PDB entry 2WA8 | X-ray diffraction, 2.15 A resolution | chains A and B

Chain A:
Name: ATP-dependent clp protease adapter protein clps
From: Escherichia coli
UniProtKB: P0A8Q6 (CLPS_ECOLI); numbering as in UniProt (aligned over 1-106)
Amino-acid sequence (107 residues; numbered 1 to 107; the number before each row is that of its first residue):
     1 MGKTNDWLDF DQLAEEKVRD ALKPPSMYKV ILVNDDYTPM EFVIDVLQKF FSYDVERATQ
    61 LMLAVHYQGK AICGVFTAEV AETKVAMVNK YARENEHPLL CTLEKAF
Not modelled in the structure: 1-18, 107
From the paper describing this entry:
  - contacts within the chain: D35-T38 (hydrogen bond)
  - specificity-determining residues: M40, M62

Chain B:
Name: N-end rule peptide
Amino-acid sequence (10 residues; each row starts with the number of its first residue):
     1 FRSKGEELFT

Interface between chain A and chain B:
Residue-residue contacts (22; chain A residue first):
  V33(A) - F1(B)
  N34(A) - F1(B)  hydrogen bond (side chain-backbone)
  D35(A) - F1(B)  hydrogen bond (backbone-backbone)
  D36(A) - R2(B)
  T38(A) - F1(B)
  T38(A) - R2(B)  hydrogen bond (backbone-backbone)
  P39(A) - R2(B)
  M40(A) - F1(B)  hydrophobic
  M40(A) - R2(B)  hydrogen bond (backbone-backbone)
  M40(A) - S3(B)
  E41(A) - E6(B)
  V43(A) - F1(B)  hydrophobic
  E56(A) - T10(B)
  T59(A) - L8(B)
  T59(A) - T10(B)
  Q60(A) - T10(B)
  M62(A) - L8(B)  hydrophobic
  L63(A) - L8(B)  hydrophobic
  L63(A) - T10(B)
  V65(A) - F1(B)  hydrophobic
  H66(A) - F1(B)  hydrogen bond (side chain-backbone)
  L99(A) - F1(B)  hydrophobic
Other interface residues (no listed pair), chain A (19 interface residues in all): Y37, I44
Other interface residues (no listed pair), chain B (8 interface residues in all): K4, E7
From the paper, about this interface:
  - pairs named by the authors: N34(A)-F1(B), D36(A)-F1(B) (water-mediated contact), T38(A)-R2(B) (hydrogen bond), V65(A)-F1(B), H66(A)-F1(B) (hydrogen bond)

In short:
Chain A and chain B form an interface of 19 and 8 residues respectively; the contacts include 5 hydrogen
bonds. Among the polar pairs are N34(A)-F1(B), H66(A)-F1(B) and D35(A)-F1(B). The authors report contacts
between N34(A) and F1(B) and V65(A) and F1(B); a water-mediated contact between D36(A) and F1(B); hydrogen
bonds between T38(A) and R2(B) and H66(A) and F1(B). The paper reports specificity determinants M40(A) and
M62(A); contacts within the chain involving D35(A) and T38(A).
Here chain A is ATP-dependent clp protease adapter protein clps (Escherichia coli) and chain B is N-end rule
peptide. Entry 2WA8 (Structural basis of N-end rule substrate recognition in Escherichia coli by the ClpAP
adaptor protein ClpS ...) was determined by X-ray diffraction (same publication as 2W9R).
